6NNJ - chains U and V of the 8 polymer chains in the assembly; structure by X-ray diffraction, 2.60 A resolution.

[Chain U]
Molecule: CH31 scFv heavy chain
Source organism: Homo sapiens
Notes: antibody fragment or engineered binder
Chain sequence (137 residues; each row starts with the number of its first residue; a row labelled like 31A-31H holds insertion residues (31A, then the next letters in order)):
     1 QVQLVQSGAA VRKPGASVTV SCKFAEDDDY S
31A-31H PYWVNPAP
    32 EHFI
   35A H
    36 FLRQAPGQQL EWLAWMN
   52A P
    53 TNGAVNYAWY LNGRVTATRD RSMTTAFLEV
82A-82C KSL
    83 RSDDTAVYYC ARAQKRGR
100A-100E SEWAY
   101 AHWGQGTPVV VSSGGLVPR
Unresolved in the structure: 1, 113-119
Disulfides: Cys22-Cys92

[Chain V]
Molecule: CH31 scFv light chain
Source organism: Homo sapiens
Notes: antibody fragment or engineered binder
Chain sequence (117 residues; row label = number of the first residue in the row; note: 4 numbers in that range are skipped by the numbering (no residue carries them; nothing is unmodelled there)):
     1 DIQMTQSPSS LSASLGDRVT ITCQASRGIG KDLNWYQQKA GKAPKLLVSD ASTLEGGVPS
    61 RFSGSGFHQN FSLTISSLQA EDVATYFCQQ Y
    96 ETFGQGTKVD IGGGGSGGGG SGGGGS
Unresolved in the structure: 106-121
Disulfides: Cys23-Cys88

[How chain U and chain V interact]
Pairs across the interface (21; chain U residue first):
  Leu37(U) with Phe98(V), hydrophobic
  Gln39(U) with Gln38(V), hydrogen bond
  Gln44(U) with Gly99(V); Gln100(V)
  Leu45(U) with Phe98(V)
  Trp47(U) with Glu96(V)
  Tyr91(U) with Gln38(V)
  Ser100A(U) with Asp50(V), hydrogen bond
  Trp100C(U) with Asn34(V); Tyr36(V), hydrogen bond (backbone-side chain); Gln89(V), hydrogen bond (backbone-side chain); Tyr91(V)
  Ala100D(U) with Asn34(V); Tyr36(V); Leu46(V), hydrophobic; Ser49(V)
  Tyr100E(U) with Tyr36(V), hydrogen bond (backbone-side chain); Leu46(V); Gln89(V)
  Trp103(U) with Pro44(V)
  Gly104(U) with Ala43(V)
Other interface residues (no listed pair), chain U (13 interface residues in all): Ala101
Other interface residues (no listed pair), chain V (16 interface residues in all): Lys42, Phe87

[Summary]
Chain U and chain V form an interface of 13 and 16 residues respectively; the contacts include 5 hydrogen
bonds. Polar contacts include Gln39(U)-Gln38(V), Tyr100E(U)-Tyr36(V) and Trp100C(U)-Tyr36(V).
Chain U is CH31 scFv heavy chain and chain V is CH31 scFv light chain, both from Homo sapiens; the structure,
Crystal Structure of HIV-1 BG505 SOSIP.664 Prefusion Env Trimer Bound to CH31 scFv in Complex with ..., was
determined by X-ray diffraction together with 6NM6 and 6NNF from the same study.
